Entry 9P4V (electron microscopy, 2.08 A resolution); this record covers chains A and J of the 12 polymer chains in the assembly.

Chain A:
Protein: Fatty acid synthase subunit beta
Source organism: Saccharomyces cerevisiae
Notes: EC 2.3.1.86, 4.2.1.59, 1.3.1.9, 2.3.1.38, 2.3.1.39, 3.1.2.14
UniProtKB: P07149 (FAS1_YEAST); numbering as in UniProt (aligned over 1-2051)
Amino-acid sequence (2051 residues; row label = number of the first residue in the row):
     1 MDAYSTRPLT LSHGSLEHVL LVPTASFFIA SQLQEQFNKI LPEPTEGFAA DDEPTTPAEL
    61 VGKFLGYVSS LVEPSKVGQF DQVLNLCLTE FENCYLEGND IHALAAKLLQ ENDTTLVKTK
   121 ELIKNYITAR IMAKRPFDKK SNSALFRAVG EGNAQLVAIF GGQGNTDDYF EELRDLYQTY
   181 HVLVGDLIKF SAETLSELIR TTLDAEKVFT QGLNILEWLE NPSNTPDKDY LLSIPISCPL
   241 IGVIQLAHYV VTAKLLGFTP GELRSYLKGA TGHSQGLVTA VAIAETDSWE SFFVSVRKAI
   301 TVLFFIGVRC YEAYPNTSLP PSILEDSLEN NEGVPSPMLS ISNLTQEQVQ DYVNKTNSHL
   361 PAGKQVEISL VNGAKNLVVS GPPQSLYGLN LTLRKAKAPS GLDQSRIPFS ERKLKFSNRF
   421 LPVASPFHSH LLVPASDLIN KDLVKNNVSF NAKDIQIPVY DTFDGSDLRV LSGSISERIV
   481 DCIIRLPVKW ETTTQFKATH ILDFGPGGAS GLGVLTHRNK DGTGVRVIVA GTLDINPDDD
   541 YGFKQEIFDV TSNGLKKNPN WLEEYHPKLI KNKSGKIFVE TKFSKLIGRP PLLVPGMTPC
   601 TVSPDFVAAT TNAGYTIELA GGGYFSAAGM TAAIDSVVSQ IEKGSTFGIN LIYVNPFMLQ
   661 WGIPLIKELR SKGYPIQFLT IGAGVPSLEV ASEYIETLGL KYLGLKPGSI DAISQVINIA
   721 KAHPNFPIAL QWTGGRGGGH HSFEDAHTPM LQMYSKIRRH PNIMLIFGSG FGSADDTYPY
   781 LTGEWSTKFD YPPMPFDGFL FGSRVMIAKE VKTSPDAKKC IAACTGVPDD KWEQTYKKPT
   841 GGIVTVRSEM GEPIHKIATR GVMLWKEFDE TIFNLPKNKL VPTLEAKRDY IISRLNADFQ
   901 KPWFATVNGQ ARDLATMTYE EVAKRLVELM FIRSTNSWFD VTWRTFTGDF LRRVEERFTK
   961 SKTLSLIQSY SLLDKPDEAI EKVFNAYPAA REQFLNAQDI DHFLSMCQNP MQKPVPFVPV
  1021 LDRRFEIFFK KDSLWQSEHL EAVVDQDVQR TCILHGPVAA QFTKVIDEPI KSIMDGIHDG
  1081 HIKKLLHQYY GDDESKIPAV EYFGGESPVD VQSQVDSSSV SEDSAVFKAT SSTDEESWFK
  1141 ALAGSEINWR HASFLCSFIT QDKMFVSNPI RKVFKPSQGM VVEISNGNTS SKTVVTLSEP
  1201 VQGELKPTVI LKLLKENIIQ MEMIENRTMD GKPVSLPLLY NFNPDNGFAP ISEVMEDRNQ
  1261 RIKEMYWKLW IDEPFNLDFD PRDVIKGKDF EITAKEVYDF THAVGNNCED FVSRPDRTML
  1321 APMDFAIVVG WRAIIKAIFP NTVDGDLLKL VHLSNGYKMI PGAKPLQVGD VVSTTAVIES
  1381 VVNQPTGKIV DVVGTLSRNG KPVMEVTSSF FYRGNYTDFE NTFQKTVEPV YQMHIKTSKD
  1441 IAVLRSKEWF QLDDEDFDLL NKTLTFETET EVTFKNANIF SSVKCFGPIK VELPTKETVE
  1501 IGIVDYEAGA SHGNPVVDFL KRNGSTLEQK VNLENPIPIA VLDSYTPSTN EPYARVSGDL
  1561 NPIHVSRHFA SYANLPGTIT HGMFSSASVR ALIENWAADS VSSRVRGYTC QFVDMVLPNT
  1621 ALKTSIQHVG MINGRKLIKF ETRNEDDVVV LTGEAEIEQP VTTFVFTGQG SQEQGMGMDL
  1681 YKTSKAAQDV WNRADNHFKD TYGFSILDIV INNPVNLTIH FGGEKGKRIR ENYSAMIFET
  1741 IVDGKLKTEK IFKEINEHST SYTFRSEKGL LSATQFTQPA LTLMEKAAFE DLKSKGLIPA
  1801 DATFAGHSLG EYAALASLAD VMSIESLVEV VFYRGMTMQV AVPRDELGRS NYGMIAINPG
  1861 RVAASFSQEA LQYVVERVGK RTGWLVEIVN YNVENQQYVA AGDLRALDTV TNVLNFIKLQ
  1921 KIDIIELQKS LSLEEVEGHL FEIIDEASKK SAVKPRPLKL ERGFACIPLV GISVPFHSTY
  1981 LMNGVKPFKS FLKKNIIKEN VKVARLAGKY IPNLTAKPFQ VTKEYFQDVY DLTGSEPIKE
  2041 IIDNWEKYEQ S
Unresolved in the structure: 1-4, 75-77, 1110-1122, 1922-1961, 2051
Residues lining bound ligands: FMN (flavin mononucleotide): Pro595, Gly596, Met597, Thr598, Pro599, Cys600, Asn650, Ile652, Gly682, Ala683, Lys706, Thr733, Arg736, Gly737, Gly738, Gly739, Ser769, Gly770, Phe771, Leu800, Phe801, Gly802, Ser803, Met806, Leu1054, Gly1056, Ala1059

Chain J:
Protein: Fatty acid synthase subunit alpha
Source organism: Saccharomyces cerevisiae
Notes: EC 2.3.1.86, 1.1.1.100, 2.3.1.41
UniProtKB: P19097 (FAS2_YEAST); residues 1-1887 here = UniProt positions 1-1887
Amino-acid sequence (1887 residues; numbered 1 to 1887; the number before each row is that of its first residue):
     1 MKPEVEQELA HILLTELLAY QFASPVRWIE TQDVFLKDFN TERVVEIGPS PTLAGMAQRT
    61 LKNKYESYDA ALSLHREILC YSKDAKEIYY TPDPSELAAK EEPAKEEAPA PTPAASAPAP
   121 AAAAPAPVAA AAPAAAAAEI ADEPVKASLL LHVLVAHKLK KSLDSIPMSK TIKDLVGGKS
   181 TVQNEILGDL GKEFGTTPEK PEETPLEELA ETFQDTFSGA LGKQSSSLLS RLISSKMPGG
   241 FTITVARKYL QTRWGLPSGR QDGVLLVALS NEPAARLGSE ADAKAFLDSM AQKYASIVGV
   301 DLSSAASASG AAGAGAAAGA AMIDAGALEE ITKDHKVLAR QQLQVLARYL KMDLDNGERK
   361 FLKEKDTVAE LQAQLDYLNA ELGEFFVNGV ATSFSRKKAR TFDSSWNWAK QSLLSLYFEI
   421 IHGVLKNVDR EVVSEAINIM NRSNDALIKF MEYHISNTDE TKGENYQLVK TLGEQLIENC
   481 KQVLDVDPVY KDVAKPTGPK TAIDKNGNIT YSEEPREKVR KLSQYVQEMA LGGPITKESQ
   541 PTIEEDLTRV YKAISAQADK QDISSSTRVE FEKLYSDLMK FLESSKEIDP SQTTQLAGMD
   601 VEDALDKDST KEVASLPNKS TISKTVSSTI PRETIPFLHL RKKTPAGDWK YDRQLSSLFL
   661 DGLEKAAFNG VTFKDKYVLI TGAGKGSIGA EVLQGLLQGG AKVVVTTSRF SKQVTDYYQS
   721 IYAKYGAKGS TLIVVPFNQG SKQDVEALIE FIYDTEKNGG LGWDLDAIIP FAAIPEQGIE
   781 LEHIDSKSEF AHRIMLTNIL RMMGCVKKQK SARGIETRPA QVILPMSPNH GTFGGDGMYS
   841 ESKLSLETLF NRWHSESWAN QLTVCGAIIG WTRGTGLMSA NNIIAEGIEK MGVRTFSQKE
   901 MAFNLLGLLT PEVVELCQKS PVMADLNGGL QFVPELKEFT AKLRKELVET SEVRKAVSIE
   961 TALEHKVVNG NSADAAYAQV EIQPRANIQL DFPELKPYKQ VKQIAPAELE GLLDLERVIV
  1021 VTGFAEVGPW GSARTRWEME AFGEFSLEGC VEMAWIMGFI SYHNGNLKGR PYTGWVDSKT
  1081 KEPVDDKDVK AKYETSILEH SGIRLIEPEL FNGYNPEKKE MIQEVIVEED LEPFEASKET
  1141 AEQFKHQHGD KVDIFEIPET GEYSVKLLKG ATLYIPKALR FDRLVAGQIP TGWNAKTYGI
  1201 SDDIISQVDP ITLFVLVSVV EAFIASGITD PYEMYKYVHV SEVGNCSGSG MGGVSALRGM
  1261 FKDRFKDEPV QNDILQESFI NTMSAWVNML LISSSGPIKT PVGACATSVE SVDIGVETIL
  1321 SGKARICIVG GYDDFQEEGS FEFGNMKATS NTLEEFEHGR TPAEMSRPAT TTRNGFMEAQ
  1381 GAGIQIIMQA DLALKMGVPI YGIVAMAATA TDKIGRSVPA PGKGILTTAR EHHSSVKYAS
  1441 PNLNMKYRKR QLVTREAQIK DWVENELEAL KLEAEEIPSE DQNEFLLERT REIHNEAESQ
  1501 LRAAQQQWGN DFYKRDPRIA PLRGALATYG LTIDDLGVAS FHGTSTKAND KNESATINEM
  1561 MKHLGRSEGN PVIGVFQKFL TGHPKGAAGA WMMNGALQIL NSGIIPGNRN ADNVDKILEQ
  1621 FEYVLYPSKT LKTDGVRAVS ITSFGFGQKG GQAIVVHPDY LYGAITEDRY NEYVAKVSAR
  1681 EKSAYKFFHN GMIYNKLFVS KEHAPYTDEL EEDVYLDPLA RVSKDKKSGS LTFNSKNIQS
  1741 KDSYINANTI ETAKMIENMT KEKVSNGGVG VDVELITSIN VENDTFIERN FTPQEIEYCS
  1801 AQPSVQSSFA GTWSAKEAVF KSLGVKSLGG GAALKDIEIV RVNKNAPAVE LHGNAKKAAE
  1861 EAGVTDVKVS ISHDDLQAVA VAVSTKK
Unresolved in the structure: 95-328, 539-623, 972-978, 1475-1481, 1745-1887
Covalently attached groups: Palmitoyl-CoA (PKZ) linked to Arg520
Residues lining bound ligands:
  - NADPH (NDP; NADPH dihydro-nicotinamide-adenine-dinucleotide phosphate): Gly682, Gly684, Ser687, Ile688, Gly689, Thr707, Ser708, Arg709, Phe737, Asn738, Gln739, Gly740, Phe771, Ala772, Ala773, Ile774, Ile794, Pro825, Met826, Ser827, Tyr839, Lys843, Ile869, Gly870, Thr872, Thr875, Gly876, Leu877, Met878
  - Palmitoyl-CoA (PKZ): Leu413, Leu414, Leu416, Tyr417, Ile420, Arg430, Val432, Val433, Ala436, Ile437, Met440, Phe450, Met451, His454, Ile455, Val469, Leu472, Gly473, Gln475, Leu476, Asn479, Lys491, Val493, Lys521

Interface between chain A and chain J:
Contacting residue pairs - 11 pairs, chain A then chain J:
  Thr356(A) with Ala71(J)
  His359(A) with Ser67(J), hydrogen bond; Tyr68(J), hydrogen bond (side chain-backbone); Ala71(J); Leu72(J)
  Leu360(A) with Leu72(J), hydrophobic
  Gln384(A) with Ser73(J)
  Tyr387(A) with Ser73(J)
  Gly388(A) with Ala70(J)
  Leu391(A) with Ala70(J)
  Thr392(A) with Ala70(J)

Overview:
8 residues of chain A face 6 of chain J across their interface, with 2 hydrogen bonds. Among the polar pairs
are His359(A)-Ser67(J) and His359(A)-Tyr68(J). Ligands of chain A: flavin mononucleotide. Bound to chain J:
NADPH. Palmitoyl-CoA is covalently linked to Arg520(J).
Chain A is Fatty acid synthase subunit beta and chain J is Fatty acid synthase subunit alpha, both from
Saccharomyces cerevisiae; the structure, Atomic model of wild type S. cerevisiae Fatty Acid Synthase (FAS) in
complex with Palmitoyl-CoA (in ..., was determined by electron microscopy together with 9D49, 9P4W, 9D47, 9D48
and 9D4A from the same study.
